PDB entry 7I20 | X-ray diffraction, 1.92 A resolution | chains A and B

Chain A:
Protein: Serine protease subunit NS2B
Source organism: Zika virus
UniProt: Q32ZE1 (POLG_ZIKV); residues 46-89 here correspond to UniProt positions 1414-1457 (UniProt number = residue number + 1368)
Amino-acid sequence (46 residues; row label = number of the first residue in the row):
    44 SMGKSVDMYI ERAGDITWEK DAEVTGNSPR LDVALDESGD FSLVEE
Not modelled in the structure: 44-49, 89
Construct notes: expression tag (44-45)

Chain B:
Protein: Serine protease NS3
Source organism: Zika virus
Notes: EC 3.4.21.91, 3.6.1.15, 3.6.4.13
UniProt: Q32ZE1 (POLG_ZIKV); residues 11-177 here correspond to UniProt positions 1509-1675 (UniProt number = residue number + 1498)
Amino-acid sequence (168 residues; numbered 10 to 177; the number before each row is that of its first residue):
    10 MKEVKKGETT DGVYRVMTRR LLGSTQVGVG VMQEGVFHTM WHVTKGAALR SGEGRLDPYW
    70 GDVKQDLVSY CGPWKLDAAW DGLSEVQLLA VPPGERAKNI QTLPGIFKTK DGDIGAVALD
   130 YPAGTSGSPI LDKCGRVIGL YGNGVVIKNG SYVSAITQGK REEETPVE
Not modelled in the structure: 10-15, 172-177
Construct notes: initiating methionine (10); conflict K107 (Arg1605 in Q32ZE1)
Swiss-Prot annotation at these positions:
  - active site (Charge relay system): H51, D75, S135
Disulfides: C143 forms a disulfide with the same residue of a neighbouring copy of this chain
Residues lining bound ligands: A1BXR (1-[(3R)-3-aminopyrrolidin-1-yl]-2-[4-(hydroxymethyl)-2-methylquinolin-8-yl]ethan-1-one): H51, D129, Y130, P131, A132, S135, Y150, G151, N152, G153, Y161

Interface between chain A and chain B:
Contacting residue pairs - 89 pairs, chain A then chain B:
  D50(A) - T27(B)
  D50(A) - R59(B)  salt bridge
  M51(A) - M26(B)
  M51(A) - V52(B)
  M51(A) - T53(B)
  M51(A) - L58(B)
  M51(A) - R59(B)  hydrogen bond (backbone-backbone)
  Y52(A) - R24(B)
  Y52(A) - V25(B)
  Y52(A) - M26(B)  hydrogen bond (backbone-backbone)
  Y52(A) - R28(B)
  Y52(A) - S33(B)
  Y52(A) - R59(B)
  I53(A) - Y23(B)  hydrophobic
  I53(A) - R24(B)
  I53(A) - F46(B)  hydrophobic
  I53(A) - R59(B)  hydrogen bond (backbone-backbone)
  I53(A) - S60(B)
  E54(A) - Y23(B)
  E54(A) - R24(B)  hydrogen bond (backbone-backbone)
  R55(A) - E17(B)
  R55(A) - D20(B)  hydrogen bond (side chain-backbone)
  R55(A) - G21(B)
  R55(A) - V22(B)
  R55(A) - Y23(B)
  A56(A) - V22(B)  hydrogen bond (backbone-backbone)
  A56(A) - R24(B)
  A56(A) - V100(B)  hydrophobic
  A56(A) - A106(B)
  G57(A) - G21(B)
  G57(A) - V22(B)  hydrogen bond (backbone-backbone)
  D58(A) - L98(B)
  I59(A) - G21(B)
  I59(A) - V22(B)
  I59(A) - V40(B)  hydrophobic
  I59(A) - L98(B)  hydrophobic
  I59(A) - L140(B)  hydrophobic
  I59(A) - G144(B)
  T60(A) - N108(B)  hydrogen bond (backbone-side chain)
  T60(A) - L140(B)
  W61(A) - E94(B)
  W61(A) - V95(B)
  W61(A) - Q96(B)
  W61(A) - Q110(B)
  W61(A) - L140(B)
  W61(A) - D141(B)
  W61(A) - K142(B)
  E62(A) - Q96(B)  hydrogen bond (backbone-side chain)
  E62(A) - N108(B)
  A65(A) - N108(B)
  E66(A) - I109(B)
  E66(A) - Q110(B)  hydrogen bond (backbone-backbone)
  V67(A) - Q110(B)
  T68(A) - I109(B)
  T68(A) - Q110(B)  hydrogen bond (backbone-backbone)
  T68(A) - T111(B)  hydrogen bond (backbone-side chain)
  T68(A) - L128(B)
  G69(A) - T111(B)  hydrogen bond (backbone-side chain)
  G69(A) - A127(B)
  N70(A) - L112(B)
  N70(A) - A127(B)
  S71(A) - L112(B)  hydrogen bond (side chain-backbone)
  S71(A) - P113(B)
  S71(A) - G114(B)
  P72(A) - G114(B)
  P72(A) - I115(B)  hydrogen bond (backbone-backbone)
  R73(A) - I115(B)
  R73(A) - K117(B)
  L74(A) - I115(B)  hydrogen bond (backbone-backbone)
  L74(A) - F116(B)
  L74(A) - K117(B)  hydrogen bond (backbone-backbone)
  L74(A) - I156(B)  hydrophobic
  D75(A) - K117(B)
  V76(A) - F116(B)  hydrophobic
  V76(A) - K117(B)  hydrogen bond (backbone-backbone)
  V76(A) - T118(B)
  L78(A) - K73(B)
  D79(A) - K73(B)
  E80(A) - K73(B)
  S81(A) - V72(B)
  G82(A) - V72(B)
  G82(A) - K73(B)
  G82(A) - N152(B)  hydrogen bond (backbone-side chain)
  F84(A) - F116(B)  hydrophobic
  F84(A) - N152(B)
  F84(A) - A164(B)  hydrophobic
  L86(A) - V154(B)  hydrophobic
  L86(A) - V155(B)
  E88(A) - K157(B)  salt bridge
Interface residues without a listed pair, chain A (34 interface residues in all): S85
Interface residues without a listed pair, chain B (59 interface residues in all): T19, V36, M41, A57, L65, K107, I123, V146, G153, V162

Overview:
34 residues of chain A face 59 of chain B across their interface; the contacts include 19 hydrogen bonds and 2
salt bridges. Polar pairs include D50(A)-R59(B), E88(A)-K157(B) and R55(A)-D20(B). Chain B binds compound
A1BXR. UniProt lists 3 active-site residues on chain B.
Chain A is Serine protease subunit NS2B and chain B is Serine protease NS3, both from Zika virus; the
structure, PanDDA analysis group deposition -- Crystal Structure of ZIKV NS2B-NS3 protease in complex with
NegAcid3-Am02, was determined by X-ray diffraction.
